Entry 9BZD (electron microscopy, 3.82 A resolution); this record covers chains C and D of the 4 polymer chains in the assembly.

== Chain C (and D) ==
Molecule: Ribonucleoside-diphosphate reductase subunit beta
Organism: Bacillus subtilis
Notes: EC 1.17.4.1; chain D of this document is another copy of the same molecule, construct and numbering; everything in this record applies to it too
UniProtKB: P50621 (RIR2_BACSU); residue numbers follow UniProt; this construct covers 1-329
Sequence (350 residues; numbered -20 to 329; the number before each row is that of its first residue; numbers below 1 keep their minus sign (Met-20 is residue -20)):
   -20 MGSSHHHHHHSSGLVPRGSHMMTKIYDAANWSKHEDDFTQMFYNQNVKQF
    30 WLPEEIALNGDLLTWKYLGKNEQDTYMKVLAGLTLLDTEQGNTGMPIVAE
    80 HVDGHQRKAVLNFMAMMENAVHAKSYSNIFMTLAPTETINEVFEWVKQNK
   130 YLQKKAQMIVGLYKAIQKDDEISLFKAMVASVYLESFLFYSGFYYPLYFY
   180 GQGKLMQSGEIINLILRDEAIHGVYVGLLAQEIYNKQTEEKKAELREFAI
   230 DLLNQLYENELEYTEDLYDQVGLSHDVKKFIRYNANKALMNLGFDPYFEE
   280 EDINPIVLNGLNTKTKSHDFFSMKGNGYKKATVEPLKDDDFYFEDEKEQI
Not modelled in the structure: -20 to 15, 291-308, 323-329
Construct notes: initiating methionine (-20); expression tag (-19 to 0)
Bound ions: Mn2+ site 1: Asp66, Glu97, His101, Glu198; Mn2+ site 2: Glu97, Glu164, Glu198, His201
Curated features (UniProtKB/Swiss-Prot):
  - active site: Tyr105
  - binding site (Fe cation): Asp66, Glu97, His101, Glu164, Glu198, His201

== Chain C / chain D interface ==
Contacting residue pairs (30):
  Tyr22(C) - Ala99(D)  hydrogen bond (side chain-backbone)
  Phe29(C) - Phe29(D)  hydrophobic
  Leu31(C) - Tyr22(D)
  Thr67(C) - His84(D)
  Gly70(C) - Asn91(D)  hydrogen bond (backbone-side chain)
  Asn71(C) - His84(D)  hydrogen bond
  Asn71(C) - Lys87(D)
  His84(C) - Thr67(D)
  His84(C) - Asn71(D)  hydrogen bond
  Lys87(C) - Asn71(D)
  Ala88(C) - Asn98(D)
  Asn91(C) - Ala94(D)
  Asn91(C) - Asn98(D)  hydrogen bond
  Phe92(C) - Met95(D)  hydrophobic
  Ala94(C) - Asn91(D)  hydrogen bond (backbone-side chain)
  Met95(C) - Asn91(D)
  Met95(C) - Phe92(D)  hydrophobic
  Met95(C) - Met95(D)  hydrophobic
  Asn98(C) - Lys87(D)
  Asn98(C) - Ala88(D)
  Asn98(C) - Asn91(D)  hydrogen bond
  Ala99(C) - Tyr22(D)  hydrogen bond (backbone-side chain)
  Ala99(C) - Ala88(D)
  Lys103(C) - Tyr22(D)
  Lys309(C) - Phe29(D)
  Lys309(C) - Trp30(D)
  Lys309(C) - Glu34(D)  salt bridge
  Thr311(C) - Glu34(D)
  Val312(C) - Glu34(D)  hydrogen bond (backbone-backbone)
  Val312(C) - Ala36(D)
Interface residues without a listed pair, chain C (23 interface residues in all): Val26, Pro75, Ala310, Pro314
Interface residues without a listed pair, chain D (21 interface residues in all): Val26, Leu31, Glu33, Lys103, Gln186

== Summary ==
23 residues of chain C and 21 residues of chain D are in contact, with 9 hydrogen bonds and 1 salt bridge.
Among the polar pairs are Lys309(C)-Glu34(D), Tyr22(C)-Ala99(D) and Gly70(C)-Asn91(D). UniProt lists
active-site residue Tyr105(C) and 6 Fe cation-binding residues on chain C.
Both chains are Ribonucleoside-diphosphate reductase subunit beta (Bacillus subtilis). Entry 9BZD (Class 23
model for combined refinement of Bacillus subtilis ribonucleotide reductase complex) was determined by
electron microscopy (same publication as 9BW3, 9BWX, 9BX2, 9BX3, 9BX6, 9BX8 and 39 further entries).
